6HW7 - chains S and T of the 28 polymer chains in the assembly; structure by X-ray diffraction, 2.70 A resolution.

== Chain S ==
Name: Proteasome subunit alpha type-6
From: Saccharomyces cerevisiae S288C
Notes: EC 3.4.25.1
Reference sequence: P40302 (PSA6_YEAST); residues 0-233 here correspond to UniProt positions 1-234 (UniProt number = residue number + 1)
Chain sequence (234 residues; numbered 0 to 233; the number before each row is that of its first residue; numbering starts at 0):
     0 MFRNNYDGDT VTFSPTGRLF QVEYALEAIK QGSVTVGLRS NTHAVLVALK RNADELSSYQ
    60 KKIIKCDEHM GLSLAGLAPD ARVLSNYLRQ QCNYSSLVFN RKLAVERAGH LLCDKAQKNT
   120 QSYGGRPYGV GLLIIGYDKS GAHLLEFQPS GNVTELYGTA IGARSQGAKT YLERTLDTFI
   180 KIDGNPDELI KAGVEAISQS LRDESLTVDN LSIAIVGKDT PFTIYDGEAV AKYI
Disordered / not traced: 0-2
Curated features (UniProtKB/Swiss-Prot):
  - modified residue: Ser13 (Phosphoserine)
  - cross-link: Lys190 (Glycyl lysine isopeptide (Lys-Gly) (interchain with G-Cter in ubiquitin))

== Chain T ==
Name: Probable proteasome subunit alpha type-7
From: Saccharomyces cerevisiae S288C
Notes: EC 3.4.25.1
Reference sequence: P21242 (PSA7_YEAST); residues -3 to 284 here correspond to UniProt positions 1-288 (UniProt number = residue number + 4)
Chain sequence (288 residues; row label = number of the first residue in the row; numbers below 1 keep their minus sign (Met-3 is residue -3)):
    -3 MTSIGTGYDL SNSVFSPDGR NFQVEYAVKA VENGTTSIGI KCNDGVVFAV EKLITSKLLV
    57 PQKNVKIQVV DRHIGCVYSG LIPDGRHLVN RGREEAASFK KLYKTPIPIP AFADRLGQYV
   117 QAHTLYNSVR PFGVSTIFGG VDKNGAHLYM LEPSGSYWGY KGAATGKGRQ SAKAELEKLV
   177 DHHPEGLSAR EAVKQAAKII YLAHEDNKEK DFELEISWCS LSETNGLHKF VKGDLLQEAI
   237 DFAQKEINGD DDEDEDDSDN VMSSDDENAP VATNANATTD QEGDIHLE
Disordered / not traced: -3 to 1, 245-284
Curated features (UniProtKB/Swiss-Prot):
  - modified residue: Thr-2 (N-acetylthreonine)

== How chain S and chain T interact ==
Residue-residue contacts - 69 pairs, chain S then chain T:
  Asn4(S) with Leu6(T)
  Tyr5(S) with Asp5(T), hydrogen bond; Leu6(T), hydrophobic
  Thr9(S) with Arg126(T)
  Val10(S) with Gln19(T), hydrogen bond (backbone-side chain); Asn123(T); Ser124(T); Val125(T); Arg126(T)
  Thr11(S) with Leu6(T); Gln19(T)
  Phe12(S) with Gln19(T), hydrogen bond (backbone-side chain); Tyr22(T); Ala23(T), hydrophobic; Arg126(T); Pro127(T)
  Ser13(S) with Tyr22(T)
  Pro14(S) with Tyr22(T), hydrophobic; Lys25(T)
  Thr15(S) with Lys25(T)
  Gly16(S) with Tyr22(T); Lys25(T); Ala26(T)
  Leu18(S) with Leu77(T), hydrophobic; Arg126(T)
  Arg38(S) with Val56(T)
  Glu105(S) with Lys59(T)
  His109(S) with Arg82(T)
  Cys112(S) with Pro79(T), hydrophobic; Arg82(T)
  Asp113(S) with Arg82(T), salt bridge; Asn86(T)
  Gln116(S) with Pro79(T); Asp80(T); His83(T), hydrogen bond; Arg126(T)
  Thr119(S) with Arg126(T), hydrogen bond (backbone-side chain)
  Gln120(S) with His119(T); Val125(T); Arg126(T), hydrogen bond (backbone-backbone); Pro127(T); Phe128(T)
  Ser121(S) with Ser124(T)
  Tyr122(S) with Ser124(T), hydrogen bond (backbone-backbone)
  His142(S) with Lys59(T)
  Ser149(S) with Pro79(T)
  Gly150(S) with Pro79(T)
  Asn151(S) with Ile78(T); Pro79(T)
  Thr153(S) with Leu55(T); Asn60(T)
  Glu154(S) with Leu55(T); Val56(T); Lys59(T); Asn60(T), hydrogen bond (backbone-side chain)
  Leu155(S) with Leu54(T); Leu55(T), hydrophobic; Val56(T)
  Tyr156(S) with Lys53(T); Leu54(T), hydrogen bond (backbone-backbone); Leu55(T); Val56(T), hydrophobic; Pro57(T)
  Gly157(S) with Leu54(T)
  Lys168(S) with Leu54(T)
  Leu171(S) with Leu54(T)
  Glu172(S) with Ser52(T), hydrogen bond; Lys53(T)
  Leu175(S) with Lys53(T)
Interface residues without a listed pair, chain S (38 interface residues in all): Lys117, Ser139, Val152, Phe178
Interface residues without a listed pair, chain T (30 interface residues in all): Gly129

== In short ==
38 residues of chain S face 30 of chain T across their interface; the contacts include 10 hydrogen bonds and 1
salt bridge. Polar contacts include Asp113(S)-Arg82(T), Tyr5(S)-Asp5(T) and Val10(S)-Gln19(T).
Chain S is Proteasome subunit alpha type-6 and chain T is Probable proteasome subunit alpha type-7, both from
Saccharomyces cerevisiae S288C; the structure, Yeast 20S proteasome in complex with 29, was determined by
X-ray diffraction together with 6HTB, 6HTC, 6HTD, 6HTP, 6HTR, 6HUB and 30 further entries from the same study.
